PDB entry 6JWP | X-ray diffraction, 3.20 A resolution | chains A and E of the 5 polymer chains in the assembly

== Chain A ==
Name: GTP-binding protein GTR1
From: Saccharomyces cerevisiae S288c
Reference sequence: Q00582 (GTR1_YEAST); residue numbers follow UniProt; this construct covers 1-310
Chain sequence (312 residues; row label = number of the first residue in the row; numbers below 1 keep their minus sign (Ser-1 is residue -1)):
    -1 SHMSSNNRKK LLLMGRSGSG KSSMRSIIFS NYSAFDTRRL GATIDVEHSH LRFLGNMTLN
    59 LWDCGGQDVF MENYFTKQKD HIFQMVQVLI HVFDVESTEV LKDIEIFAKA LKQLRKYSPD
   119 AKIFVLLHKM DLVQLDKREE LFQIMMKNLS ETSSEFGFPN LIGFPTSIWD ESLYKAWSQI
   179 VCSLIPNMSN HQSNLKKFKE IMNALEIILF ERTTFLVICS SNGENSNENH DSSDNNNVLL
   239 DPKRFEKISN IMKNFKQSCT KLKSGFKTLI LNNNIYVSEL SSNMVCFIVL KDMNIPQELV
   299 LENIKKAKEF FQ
Unresolved in the structure: -1 to 7, 82-85, 116-119, 154-155, 221-237, 310
Construct notes: expression tag (-1 to 0)
Swiss-Prot annotation at these positions:
  - binding site (GTP): Ser15, Gly18, Lys19, Ser20, Ser21, Thr35, Thr41, Gly64, His126, Asp129, Ile166
  - mutagenesis: Ser20 (S20L: Sensitive to high hydrostatic pressure)
Metal / ion sites: Mg2+: Ser20, Gly39, Thr41 (together with GMP-PNP)
Ligand contacts: GMP-PNP (GNP; phosphoaminophosphonic acid-guanylate ester): Arg14, Ser15, Gly16, Ser17, Gly18, Lys19, Ser20, Ser21, Thr35, Arg36, Leu38, Gly39, Ala40, Thr41, Cys62, Gly63, Gly64, Gln65, His126, Lys127, Asp129, Leu130, Thr164, Ser165, Ile166, Trp167

== Chain E ==
Name: Protein SLM4
From: Saccharomyces cerevisiae S288c
Reference sequence: P38247 (SLM4_YEAST); residues 1-162 here = UniProt positions 1-162
Chain sequence (162 residues; numbered 1 to 162; the number before each row is that of its first residue):
     1 MVMLHSKNVK GFLENTLKPY DLHSVDFKTS SLQSSMIITA TNGGILSYAT SNNDVPKNSI
    61 NEINSVNNLK MMSLLIKDKW SEDENDTEEQ HSNSCYPVEI DSFKTKIYTY EMEDLHTCVA
   121 QIPNSDLLLL FIAEGSFPYG LLVIKIERAM RELTDLFGYK LG
Unresolved in the structure: 1, 52-63, 89-91

== How chain A and chain E interact ==
Contacting residue pairs (21):
  Ile199(A) with Met3(E), hydrophobic
  Ile293(A) with Ser6(E)
  Pro294(A) with Ile45(E); Leu46(E)
  Gln295(A) with Lys70(E)
  Glu296(A) with Asn42(E); Ile45(E); Leu46(E)
  Leu297(A) with Ser6(E); Leu46(E)
  Glu300(A) with Leu4(E); Tyr159(E), hydrogen bond; Leu161(E); Gly162(E), hydrogen bond (side chain-backbone)
  Asn301(A) with Met3(E); Leu4(E), hydrogen bond (side chain-backbone)
  Lys304(A) with Val2(E), hydrogen bond (side chain-backbone); Met3(E); Tyr159(E); Gly162(E)
  Ala305(A) with Met3(E)
Interface residues without a listed pair, chain A (13 interface residues in all): Phe196, Asn292, Lys303
Interface residues without a listed pair, chain E (16 interface residues in all): Thr39, Gly44, Ser47, Tyr48, Lys160
The authors on this interface:
  - residue pairs: Phe196(A)-Met3(E) (hydrophobic contact), Ile199(A)-Met3(E) (hydrophobic contact), Glu300(A)-Tyr159(E) (hydrogen bond)
  - interface residues, chain A: Pro294(A), Leu297(A)
  - interface residues, chain E: Met3(E), Ile45(E), Leu46(E)

== In short ==
13 residues of chain A and 16 residues of chain E are in contact; the contacts include 4 hydrogen bonds. Polar
pairs include Glu300(A)-Tyr159(E), Glu300(A)-Gly162(E) and Asn301(A)-Leu4(E). The authors report hydrophobic
contacts between Phe196(A) and Met3(E) and Ile199(A) and Met3(E); a hydrogen bond between Glu300(A) and
Tyr159(E). The paper reports interface residues Pro294(A), Leu297(A) and Met3(E) among others.
Chain A is GTP-binding protein GTR1 and chain E is Protein SLM4, both from Saccharomyces cerevisiae S288c; the
structure, crystal structure of EGOC, was determined by X-ray diffraction.
